PDB entry 7LVV | electron microscopy, 3.25 A resolution | chains B and G of the 8 polymer chains in the assembly

[Chain B]
Molecule: Site-specific DNA-methyltransferase (adenine-specific)
From: Deinococcus wulumuqiensis
Notes: EC 2.1.1.72
UniProt: A0A345IJ72 (A0A345IJ72_9DEIO); residues 1-1029 here = UniProt positions 1-1029
Chain sequence (1029 residues; row label = number of the first residue in the row):
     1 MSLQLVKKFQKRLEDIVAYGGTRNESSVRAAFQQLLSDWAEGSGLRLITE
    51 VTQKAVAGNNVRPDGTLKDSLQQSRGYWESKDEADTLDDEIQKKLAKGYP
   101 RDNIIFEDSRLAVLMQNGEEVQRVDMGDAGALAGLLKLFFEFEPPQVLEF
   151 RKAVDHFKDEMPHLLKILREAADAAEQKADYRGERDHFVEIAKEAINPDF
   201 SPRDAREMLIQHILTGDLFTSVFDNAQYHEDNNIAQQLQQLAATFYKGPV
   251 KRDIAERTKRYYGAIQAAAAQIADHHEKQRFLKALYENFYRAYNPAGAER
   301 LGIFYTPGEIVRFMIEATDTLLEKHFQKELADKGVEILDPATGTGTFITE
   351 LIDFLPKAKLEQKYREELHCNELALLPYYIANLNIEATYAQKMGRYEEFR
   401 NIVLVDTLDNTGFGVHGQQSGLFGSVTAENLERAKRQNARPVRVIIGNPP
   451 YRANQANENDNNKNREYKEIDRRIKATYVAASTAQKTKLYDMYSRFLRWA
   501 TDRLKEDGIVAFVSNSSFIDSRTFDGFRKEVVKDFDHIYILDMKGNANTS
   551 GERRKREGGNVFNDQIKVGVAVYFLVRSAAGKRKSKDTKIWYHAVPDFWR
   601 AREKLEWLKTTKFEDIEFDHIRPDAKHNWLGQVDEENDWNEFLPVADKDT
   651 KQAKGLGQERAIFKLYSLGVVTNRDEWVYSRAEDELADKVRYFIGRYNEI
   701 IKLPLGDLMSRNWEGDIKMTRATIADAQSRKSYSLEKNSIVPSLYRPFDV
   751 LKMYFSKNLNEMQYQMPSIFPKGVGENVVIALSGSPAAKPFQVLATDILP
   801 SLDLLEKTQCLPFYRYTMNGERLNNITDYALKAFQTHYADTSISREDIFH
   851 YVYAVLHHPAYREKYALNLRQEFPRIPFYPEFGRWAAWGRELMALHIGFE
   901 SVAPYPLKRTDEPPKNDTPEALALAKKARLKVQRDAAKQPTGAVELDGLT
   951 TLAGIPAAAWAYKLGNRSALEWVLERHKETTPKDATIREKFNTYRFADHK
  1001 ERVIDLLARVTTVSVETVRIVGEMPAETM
Unresolved in the structure: 1, 413-420, 579-586
Bound ions: Ca2+: Asp-64, Glu-79, Ser-80 (shared with 1 residue of chain E)
Small-molecule neighbours: S-adenosylmethionine (SAM): Tyr-286, Leu-301, Gly-302, Ile-303, Phe-304, Tyr-305, Thr-306, Pro-340, Ala-341, Thr-342, Gly-343, Thr-344, Thr-346, Phe-347, Glu-372, Leu-373, Ala-374, Pro-377, Val-405, Asp-406, Thr-407, Leu-408, Asn-448, Pro-450, Tyr-467, Met-492, Phe-496
From the paper describing this entry:
  - binding site for the 29-nt DNA strand: Phe-304, Tyr-451
  - self-association interface (contacts with another copy of this molecule); pairs are residue here / residue on that copy: Arg-252/Tyr-396 (cation-pi contact), Lys-251

[Chain G]
Molecule: 29-nt DNA strand
Sequence (29 nucleotides; row label = number of the first residue in the row):
     1 CAGCCCATGGACCCAGAACCACCCACCCG
Unresolved in the structure: 29
Bound ions: Ca2+: DC23 (shared with 3 residues of chain A)

[How chain B and chain G interact]
Pairs across the interface (50):
  Gly-302(B) / DA11(G)  base contact
  Phe-304(B) / DA11(G)  sugar contact
  Asn-448(B) / DA11(G)  base contact
  Pro-449(B) / DA11(G)  hydrogen bond to the base
  Pro-450(B) / DA11(G)  base contact
  Tyr-451(B) / DA11(G)  stacking on the base
  Ala-453(B) / DA11(G)  phosphate contact
  Ala-484(B) / DT8(G)  phosphate contact
  Gln-485(B) / DC6(G)  hydrogen bond to the sugar
  Gln-485(B) / DA7(G)  sugar contact
  Gln-485(B) / DT8(G)  hydrogen bond to the phosphate
  Lys-486(B) / DA7(G)  base contact
  Lys-486(B) / DT8(G)  sugar contact
  Lys-488(B) / DT8(G)  hydrogen bond to the base
  Lys-488(B) / DG9(G)  hydrogen bond to the sugar
  Tyr-493(B) / DG10(G)  hydrogen bond to the phosphate
  Asn-515(B) / DG10(G)  hydrogen bond to the phosphate
  Ser-517(B) / DG10(G)  phosphate contact
  Ser-521(B) / DG9(G)  sugar contact
  Arg-522(B) / DG9(G)  hydrogen bond to the phosphate
  Thr-523(B) / DG9(G)  hydrogen bond to the phosphate
  Ala-547(B) / DC12(G)  base contact
  Asn-548(B) / DG10(G)  sugar contact
  Arg-554(B) / DC12(G)  base contact
  Phe-562(B) / DA11(G)  base contact
  Asp-564(B) / DC12(G)  base contact
  Gln-565(B) / DC12(G)  base contact
  Ile-566(B) / DA11(G)  base contact
  Ile-566(B) / DC12(G)  phosphate contact
  Lys-567(B) / DC12(G)  hydrogen bond to the phosphate
  Val-568(B) / DG10(G)  sugar contact
  Val-568(B) / DA11(G)  sugar contact
  Asp-647(B) / DA7(G)  phosphate contact
  Tyr-666(B) / DA7(G)  phosphate contact
  Leu-668(B) / DC6(G)  sugar contact
  Leu-668(B) / DA7(G)  phosphate contact
  Leu-668(B) / DT8(G)  base contact
  Lys-757(B) / DC4(G)  salt bridge to the phosphate
  Met-762(B) / DC5(G)  base contact
  Met-762(B) / DC6(G)  base contact
  Tyr-764(B) / DC6(G)  base contact
  Tyr-764(B) / DA7(G)  hydrogen bond to the base
  Gln-765(B) / DC5(G)  sugar contact
  Gln-765(B) / DC6(G)  phosphate contact
  Ser-785(B) / DT8(G)  phosphate contact
  Pro-786(B) / DG9(G)  phosphate contact
  Leu-802(B) / DT8(G)  base contact
  Lys-807(B) / DT8(G)  base contact
  Lys-807(B) / DG9(G)  hydrogen bond to the base
  Gln-809(B) / DA7(G)  hydrogen bond to the phosphate
Also at the interface, not in a pair above, chain B (42 interface residues in all): Arg-452, Asn-454, Asn-546, Arg-721

[In short]
42 residues of chain B face 9 of chain G across their interface; the contacts include 13 hydrogen bonds, 1
salt bridge and 1 aromatic stacking contact. Polar pairs include Pro-449(B)/DA11(G), Lys-488(B)/DT8(G) and
Tyr-764(B)/DA7(G). From the paper: a binding site for the 29-nt DNA strand at Phe-304(B) and Tyr-451(B); a
self-association interface involving Lys-251(B) and Arg-252(B).
Chain B is Site-specific DNA-methyltransferase (adenine-specific) (Deinococcus wulumuqiensis) and chain G is a
29-nt DNA strand; the structure, cryoEM structure DrdV-DNA complex, was determined by electron microscopy,
deposited together with 7LO5.
